PDB entry 4CAA | X-ray diffraction, 2.90 A resolution | chains A and B

== Chain A ==
Protein: Antichymotrypsin
Source organism: Homo sapiens
Reference sequence: P01011 (AACT_HUMAN); the construct lacks a stretch of the UniProt sequence, so the offset changes along the chain: 20-226 = UniProt 43-249; 227-278 = UniProt 251-302; 279-358 = UniProt 304-383
Chain sequence (341 residues; each row starts with the number of its first residue):
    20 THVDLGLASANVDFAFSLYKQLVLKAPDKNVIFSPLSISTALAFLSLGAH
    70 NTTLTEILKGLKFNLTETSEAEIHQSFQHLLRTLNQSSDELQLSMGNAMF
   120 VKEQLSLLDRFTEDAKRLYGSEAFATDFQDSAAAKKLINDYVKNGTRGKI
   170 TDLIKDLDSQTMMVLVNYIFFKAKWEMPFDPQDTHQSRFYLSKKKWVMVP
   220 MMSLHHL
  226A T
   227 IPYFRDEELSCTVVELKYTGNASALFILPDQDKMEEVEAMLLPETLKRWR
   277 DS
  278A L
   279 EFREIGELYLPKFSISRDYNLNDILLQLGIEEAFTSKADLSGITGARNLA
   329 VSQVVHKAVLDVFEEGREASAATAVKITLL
Unresolved in the structure: 20-27
Sequence notes: engineered mutation Arg345 (Thr370 in P01011)
Swiss-Prot annotation at these positions:
  - DNA-binding region: Lys212 to Lys214
  - region: Thr356 to Leu358 (O-glycosylated at one site)
  - site: Leu358 (Reactive bond)
  - glycosylation (N-linked (GlcNAc...) asparagine): Asn70, Asn83, Asn104, Asn163, Asn247

== Chain B ==
Protein: Antichymotrypsin
Source organism: Homo sapiens
Notes: engineered mutation(s): T345R
Reference sequence: P01011 (AACT_HUMAN); residues 358-394 here correspond to UniProt positions 387-423 (UniProt number = residue number + 29)
Chain sequence (37 residues; row label = number of the first residue in the row):
   358 VETRTIVRFNRPFLMIIVPTDTQNIFFMSKVTNPKQA
Unresolved in the structure: 358-360, 394

== How chain A and chain B interact ==
Residue-residue contacts (111):
  Ser28(A) with Gln380(B), hydrogen bond (side chain-backbone)
  Asn30(A) with Asn381(B), hydrogen bond
  Val31(A) with Gln380(B); Asn381(B); Ile382(B), hydrophobic
  Phe35(A) with Ile382(B), hydrophobic; Met385(B), hydrophobic
  Tyr38(A) with Leu371(B); Met385(B), hydrophobic; Lys387(B)
  Pro46(A) with Lys387(B), hydrogen bond (backbone-side chain)
  Asp47(A) with Thr389(B), hydrogen bond (backbone-side chain)
  Lys48(A) with Lys387(B); Thr389(B)
  Asn49(A) with Lys387(B); Val388(B); Thr389(B), hydrogen bond; Asn390(B), hydrogen bond (side chain-backbone); Gln393(B)
  Val50(A) with Ser386(B), hydrogen bond (backbone-side chain); Lys387(B), hydrogen bond (backbone-backbone)
  Ile51(A) with Met385(B)
  Phe52(A) with Phe384(B); Met385(B), hydrogen bond (backbone-backbone)
  Ser53(A) with Phe383(B), hydrogen bond (side chain-backbone); Phe384(B)
  Pro54(A) with Ile382(B); Phe383(B)
  Leu55(A) with Ile382(B), hydrogen bond (backbone-backbone); Phe383(B), hydrophobic
  Leu99(A) with Asn381(B)
  Leu103(A) with Phe383(B), hydrophobic
  Ile188(A) with Phe384(B), hydrophobic
  Phe190(A) with Phe384(B), hydrophobic
  Arg207(A) with Asn367(B)
  Phe208(A) with Asn367(B); Arg368(B); Pro369(B); Phe370(B), hydrophobic; Thr389(B); Pro391(B), hydrophobic
  Tyr209(A) with Asn367(B), hydrogen bond (backbone-backbone); Arg368(B); Pro369(B)
  Leu210(A) with Thr389(B); Asn390(B)
  Val216(A) with Lys392(B)
  Met217(A) with Lys392(B), hydrogen bond (backbone-side chain)
  Val218(A) with Lys392(B)
  Met220(A) with Phe366(B); Asn367(B)
  Tyr229(A) with Thr362(B)
  Val240(A) with Val364(B), hydrophobic
  Tyr244(A) with Met372(B)
  Asn247(A) with Pro376(B); Thr377(B)
  Ala248(A) with Val375(B)
  Ser249(A) with Ile373(B); Ile374(B); Val375(B), hydrogen bond (backbone-backbone)
  Ala250(A) with Ile373(B)
  Leu251(A) with Met372(B); Ile373(B), hydrogen bond (backbone-backbone); Val375(B), hydrophobic
  Phe252(A) with Phe366(B), hydrophobic; Leu371(B); Met372(B), hydrophobic
  Ile253(A) with Phe370(B); Leu371(B), hydrogen bond (backbone-backbone)
  Leu254(A) with Arg365(B); Phe366(B), hydrophobic; Arg368(B); Pro369(B); Phe370(B), hydrophobic
  Pro255(A) with Arg368(B), hydrogen bond (backbone-side chain); Pro369(B); Phe370(B)
  Asp256(A) with Arg368(B), salt bridge
  Gln257(A) with Arg368(B)
  Met260(A) with Pro369(B); Phe370(B); Lys387(B)
  Glu264(A) with Lys387(B), salt bridge
  Arg276(A) with Val375(B); Pro376(B); Gln380(B)
  Arg281(A) with Thr362(B), hydrogen bond
  Ile283(A) with Thr362(B); Val364(B), hydrophobic
  Gly284(A) with Thr362(B), hydrogen bond (backbone-backbone)
  Glu285(A) with Ile363(B); Val364(B), hydrogen bond (backbone-backbone); Arg365(B), salt bridge
  Leu286(A) with Val364(B)
  Tyr287(A) with Ile363(B), hydrophobic; Val364(B), hydrogen bond (backbone-backbone); Arg365(B); Phe366(B), hydrogen bond (backbone-backbone)
  Leu288(A) with Phe366(B), hydrophobic
  Pro289(A) with Phe366(B)
  Phe291(A) with Val388(B), hydrophobic; Pro391(B)
  Ser292(A) with Gln393(B), hydrogen bond (backbone-side chain)
  Ile293(A) with Ser386(B); Gln393(B)
  Ser294(A) with Gln393(B)
  Arg295(A) with Gln393(B), hydrogen bond
  Leu338(A) with Ser386(B)
  Val340(A) with Met372(B), hydrophobic
  Ala347(A) with Phe384(B), hydrophobic
  Ser348(A) with Phe384(B)
Other interface residues (no listed pair), chain A (67 interface residues in all): Ala34, Leu112, Val263, Leu267, Leu272, Ala349
Other interface residues (no listed pair), chain B (32 interface residues in all): Arg361, Asp378

== Summary ==
The interface between chain A and chain B involves 67 residues on one side and 32 on the other; the contacts
include 24 hydrogen bonds and 3 salt bridges. Polar contacts include Asp256(A)-Arg368(B), Glu264(A)-Lys387(B)
and Glu285(A)-Arg365(B).
Chain A is Antichymotrypsin and chain B is Antichymotrypsin, both from Homo sapiens; the structure, Cleaved
antichymotrypsin T345R, was determined by X-ray diffraction together with 1AS4 and 3CAA from the same study.
